PDB entry 7PIK | electron microscopy, 2.68 A resolution | chains C and D of the 7 polymer chains in the assembly

Chain C (and D):
Name: Transposon Tn7 transposition protein TnsB
Source organism: Escherichia coli
Notes: chain D of this document is another copy of the same molecule, construct and numbering; everything in this record applies to it too
Reference sequence: P13989 (TNSB_ECOLX); residues 1-702 here = UniProt positions 1-702
Sequence (703 residues; row label = number of the first residue in the row; numbering starts at 0):
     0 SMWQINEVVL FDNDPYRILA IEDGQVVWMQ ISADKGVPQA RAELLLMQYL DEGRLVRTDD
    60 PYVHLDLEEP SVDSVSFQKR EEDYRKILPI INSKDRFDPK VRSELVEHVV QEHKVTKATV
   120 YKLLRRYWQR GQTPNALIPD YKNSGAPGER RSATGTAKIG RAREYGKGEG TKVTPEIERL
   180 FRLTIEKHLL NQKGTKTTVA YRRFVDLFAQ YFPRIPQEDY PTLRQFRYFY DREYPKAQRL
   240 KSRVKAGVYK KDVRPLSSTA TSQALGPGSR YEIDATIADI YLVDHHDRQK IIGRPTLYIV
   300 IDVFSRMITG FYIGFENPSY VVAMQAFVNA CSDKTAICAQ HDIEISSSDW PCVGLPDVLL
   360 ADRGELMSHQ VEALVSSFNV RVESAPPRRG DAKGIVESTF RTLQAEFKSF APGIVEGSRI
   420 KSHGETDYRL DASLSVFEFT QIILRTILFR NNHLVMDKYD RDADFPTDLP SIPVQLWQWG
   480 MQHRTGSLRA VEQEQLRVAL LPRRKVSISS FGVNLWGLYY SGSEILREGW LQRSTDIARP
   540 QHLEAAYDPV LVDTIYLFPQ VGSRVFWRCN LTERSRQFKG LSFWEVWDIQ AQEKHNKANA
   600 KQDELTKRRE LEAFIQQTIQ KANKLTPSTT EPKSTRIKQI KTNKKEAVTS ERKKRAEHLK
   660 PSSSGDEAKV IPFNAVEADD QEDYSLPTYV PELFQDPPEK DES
Disordered / not traced: 0, 151-168, 236-262, 414-430, 535-539, 625-702 (chain D: 0-262, 415-430, 527-538, 626-702)
Construct notes: expression tag (0)
UniProt features mapped onto this chain:
  - DNA-binding region: V105 to R124 (H-T-H motif)
  - region: Y140 to V172 (Linker 1), P234 to G267 (Linker 2)
  - mutagenesis: L43 (L43W: Binds dsDNA less well, 80% reduction in transposition efficiency), K99 to R101 (Reduced DNA-binding, loss of transposition), T115 to T118 (Reduced DNA-binding, loss of transposition), K116 (K116A: Nearly wild-type DNA-binding, 50% transposition efficiency), Y120 to K121 (Reduced DNA-binding, loss of transposition), R124 to R125 (Reduced DNA-binding, loss of transposition), P133 (P133W: Binds dsDNA less well, 50% reduction in transposition efficiency), S143 to R150 (Reduced DNA-binding, loss of transposition), K157 (K157A: Nearly wild-type DNA-binding, only 10% transposition efficiency), R160 (R160A: Nearly wild-type DNA-binding, only 25% transposition efficiency), R223 (R223A: Reduced DNA-binding, loss of transposition), Q224 to R226 (Reduced DNA-binding, loss of transposition), 13 further mutagenesis entries in UniProt
From the paper describing this entry:
  - catalytic residues: D273, D361, E396 (citing earlier work)
  - self-association interface (contacts with another copy of this molecule): L525
  - binding site for Right end fragment of Tn7 transposon: K34, G35, R101, S102, K116, Y120, Y140, S143, G147, R150, K157, R162, E163, T221, R223, Q224, Y227
  - binding site for Right end fragment of Tn7 transposon: R160, T196, T197, R201, R226
  - mutagenesis - K116A: decreased growth
  - mutagenesis - L43W, K116A, P133W, K157A, L525W: decreased binding to Right end fragment of Tn7 transposon
  - mutagenesis - R160A: unchanged binding to Right end fragment of Tn7 transposon

How chain C and chain D interact:
Residue-residue contacts - 39 pairs, chain C then chain D:
  W2(C) - S486(D)  hydrogen bond (backbone-side chain)
  Q3(C) - S486(D)
  Q3(C) - L487(D)
  Q3(C) - R488(D)
  I4(C) - S486(D)
  I4(C) - L487(D)  hydrogen bond (backbone-backbone)
  I4(C) - A489(D)
  V62(C) - E491(D)
  L64(C) - S376(D)
  D65(C) - S376(D)  hydrogen bond (backbone-side chain)
  D65(C) - F377(D)
  D65(C) - R563(D)  hydrogen bond (backbone-side chain)
  L66(C) - Q494(D)
  L66(C) - S562(D)
  L66(C) - R563(D)  hydrogen bond (backbone-backbone)
  L66(C) - V564(D)  hydrophobic
  E68(C) - R502(D)  salt bridge
  E68(C) - G561(D)  hydrogen bond (backbone-backbone)
  E68(C) - S562(D)
  E68(C) - R563(D)  salt bridge
  R79(C) - E371(D)  salt bridge
  R79(C) - S375(D)
  Q131(C) - N378(D)  hydrogen bond (backbone-side chain)
  T132(C) - N378(D)
  P133(C) - S375(D)
  N134(C) - S375(D)
  N134(C) - S376(D)
  T398(C) - Q615(D)  hydrogen bond
  L433(C) - N622(D)
  I441(C) - Q615(D)
  R444(C) - I614(D)
  T445(C) - E611(D)  hydrogen bond
  F448(C) - L604(D)
  F448(C) - R607(D)
  F448(C) - E611(D)
  H452(C) - L604(D)
  H452(C) - R607(D)
  L453(C) - L604(D)  hydrophobic
  V454(C) - L604(D)
Interface residues without a listed pair, chain C (33 interface residues in all): N5, I20, E67, P69, S70, Y126, R287, S432, E437, Q440, D467
Interface residues without a listed pair, chain D (32 interface residues in all): V352, G353, V374, T484, G485, V560, K593, K596, R608, I618

Summary:
Chain C and chain D form an interface of 33 and 32 residues respectively; the contacts include 9 hydrogen
bonds and 3 salt bridges. Polar contacts include E68(C)-R502(D), E68(C)-R563(D) and R79(C)-E371(D). From the
paper: catalytic residues D273(C), D361(C) and E396(C); L43W, K116A and P133W of chain C, among others, reduce
binding to Right end fragment of Tn7 transposon; 6 substitutions were tested in all.
Both chains are Transposon Tn7 transposition protein TnsB (Escherichia coli). Entry 7PIK (Cryo-EM structure of
E. coli TnsB in complex with right end fragment of Tn7 transposon) was determined by electron microscopy.
